PDB entry 4IN7 | X-ray diffraction, 2.85 A resolution | chains H and M of the 3 polymer chains in the assembly

[Chain H]
Name: Reaction center protein H chain
Source organism: Rhodobacter sphaeroides
UniProt: P0C0Y7 (RCEH_RHOSH); numbering as in UniProt (aligned over 1-250)
Amino-acid sequence (266 residues; numbered -5 to 260; the number before each row is that of its first residue; numbers below 1 keep their minus sign (His-5 is residue -5)):
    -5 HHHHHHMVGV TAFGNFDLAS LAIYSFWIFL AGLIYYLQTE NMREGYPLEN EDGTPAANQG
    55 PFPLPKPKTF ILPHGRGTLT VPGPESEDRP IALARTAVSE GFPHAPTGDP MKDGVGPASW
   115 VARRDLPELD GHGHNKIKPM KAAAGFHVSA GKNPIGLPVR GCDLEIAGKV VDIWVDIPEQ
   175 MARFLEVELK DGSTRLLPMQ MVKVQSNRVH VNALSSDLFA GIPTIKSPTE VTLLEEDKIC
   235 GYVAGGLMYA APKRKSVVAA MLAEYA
Not modelled in the structure: -5 to 10, 251-260
Construct notes: expression tag (-5 to 0, 251-260)
Metal / ion sites: K+: Met134, Ala137, Phe140
Small-molecule neighbours: glucosyl-galactosyl diacyl-glycerol (GGD; nonadec-10-enoic acid 2-[3,4-dihydroxy-6-hydroxymethyl-5-(3,4,5-trihydroxy-6-hydroxymethyl-tetrahydro-pyran-2-yloxy)-tetrahydro-pyran-2-yloxy] -1-octadec-9-enoyloxymethyl-ethyl ester): Ile28, Gln32, Tyr40, Leu42, Asn52, Gln53, Gly54, Pro55, Phe56, Glu94

[Chain M]
Name: Reaction center protein M chain
Source organism: Rhodobacter sphaeroides
UniProt: P0C0Y9 (RCEM_RHOSH); residues 1-302 here correspond to UniProt positions 2-303 (UniProt number = residue number + 1)
Amino-acid sequence (307 residues; numbered 0 to 306; the number before each row is that of its first residue; numbering starts at 0):
     0 MAEYQNIFSQ VQVRGPADLG MTEDVNLANR SGVGPFSTLL GWFGNAQLGP IYLGSLGVLS
    60 LFSGLMWFFT IGIWFWYQAG WNPAVFLRDL FFFSLEPPAP EYGLSFAAPL KEGGLWLIAS
   120 FFMFVAVWSW WGRTYLRAQA LGMGKHTAWA FLSAIWLWMV LGFIRPILMG SWSEAVPYGI
   180 FSHLDWTNNF SLVHGNLFYN PFHGLSIAFL YGSANLFAMH GATILAVSRF GGERELEQIA
   240 DRGTAAERAA LFWRWTMGFN ATMEGIHRWA IWMAVLVTLT GGIGILLSGT VVDNWYVWGQ
   300 NHGMAPL
Not modelled in the structure: 0, 303-306
Construct notes: expression tag (0, 303-306); engineered mutation Asn214 (Leu215 in P0C0Y9)
Curated features (UniProtKB/Swiss-Prot):
  - binding site ((7R,8Z)-bacteriochlorophyll b): His182, His202
  - binding site (Fe cation): His219, Glu234, His266
  - binding site (a ubiquinone): Trp252
Metal / ion sites: Mg2+ near Asn214 (its only coordinating residue here); Fe ion: His219, Glu234, His266 (shared with 2 residues of chain L)
Small-molecule neighbours:
  - bacteriochlorophyll a (BCL), molecule 1: Trp66, Met122, Val126, Phe150, Ala153, Ile154, Leu156, Trp157, Leu160, Trp185, Thr186, Asn187, Phe189, Ser190, Asn195, Leu196, Phe197, His202, Ser205, Ile206, Leu209, Tyr210, Val276, Thr277, Gly280, Gly281, Ile284
  - bacteriochlorophyll a (BCL), molecule 2: Phe67, Leu89, Met122, Trp157, Leu160, Val175, Ile179, His182, Leu183, Trp185, Thr186
  - bacteriochlorophyll a (BCL), molecule 3: Thr186, Phe197, Leu209, Tyr210
  - bacteriochlorophyll a (BCL), molecule 4: Phe197, Gly203, Ile206, Ala207, Tyr210, Gly211, Asn214
  - bacteriopheophytin a (BPH), molecule 1: Ser59, Leu60, Gly63, Leu64, Phe67, Ala125, Val126, Trp129, Thr133, Thr146, Ala149, Phe150, Ser152, Ala153, Ala273, Val274, Thr277
  - bacteriopheophytin a (BPH), molecule 2: Tyr210, Ala213, Asn214, Ala217, Met218, Trp252, Thr255, Met256
  - glucosyl-galactosyl diacyl-glycerol (GGD; nonadec-10-enoic acid 2-[3,4-dihydroxy-6-hydroxymethyl-5-(3,4,5-trihydroxy-6-hydroxymethyl-tetrahydro-pyran-2-yloxy)-tetrahydro-pyran-2-yloxy] -1-octadec-9-enoyloxymethyl-ethyl ester): Arg253, Met256, Gly257, Phe258, Trp268
  - 1,2-diacyl-sn-glycero-3-phosphocholine (PC1): Arg29, Ser30, Gly31, Val32, Gly33, Leu47, Gly48, Ile50, Trp129
  - spheroidene (SPO): Trp66, Phe67, Phe68, Ile70, Gly71, Phe74, Trp75, Phe85, Leu89, Phe105, Trp115, Leu116, Ser119, Phe120, Met122, Phe123, Trp157, Met158, Leu160, Gly161, Phe162, Trp171, Val175, Tyr177, Gly178, Ile179, His182
  - ubiquinone-10 (U10): Leu215, Met218, His219, Thr222, Ile223, Ala245, Ala248, Ala249, Trp252, Met256, Phe258, Asn259, Ala260, Thr261, Met262, Ile265, Trp268, Met272

[How chain H and chain M interact]
Residue-residue contacts (106):
  Asp11(H) with Trp297(M), hydrogen bond; Gly302(M)
  Leu12(H) with Val290(M), hydrophobic
  Ala13(H) with Leu286(M), hydrophobic; Val291(M), hydrophobic; Trp297(M)
  Ser14(H) with Trp297(M); Gly302(M)
  Ala16(H) with Phe201(M)
  Ile17(H) with Pro200(M), hydrophobic; Phe201(M); Leu204(M), hydrophobic
  Phe20(H) with Leu204(M), hydrophobic; Phe208(M), hydrophobic; Thr279(M)
  Trp21(H) with Leu204(M), hydrophobic
  Leu27(H) with Trp271(M), hydrophobic; Leu275(M), hydrophobic
  Tyr30(H) with Arg267(M), hydrogen bond
  Leu31(H) with Arg267(M); Trp268(M), hydrophobic
  Gln32(H) with Phe258(M)
  Asn35(H) with Ala260(M); Thr261(M), hydrogen bond (side chain-backbone); Gly264(M); Ile265(M), hydrogen bond (side chain-backbone); Trp268(M)
  Glu38(H) with Arg241(M), salt bridge
  Tyr40(H) with Arg253(M)
  Lys62(H) with Glu263(M), salt bridge; Arg267(M)
  Phe64(H) with Ile238(M), hydrophobic; Glu263(M)
  Leu66(H) with Ala239(M), hydrophobic
  Leu73(H) with Ile238(M); Ala239(M)
  Glu79(H) with Arg241(M), salt bridge
  Pro111(H) with Arg247(M), hydrogen bond (backbone-side chain)
  Ala112(H) with Arg247(M)
  Ser113(H) with Thr243(M); Arg247(M), hydrogen bond (backbone-side chain)
  Val115(H) with Arg241(M); Gly242(M); Thr243(M); Glu246(M)
  Arg117(H) with Glu236(M), hydrogen bond (side chain-backbone); Gln237(M); Asp240(M), hydrogen bond (side chain-backbone); Arg241(M); Gly242(M)
  Arg118(H) with Ala239(M), hydrogen bond (side chain-backbone); Asp240(M), salt bridge
  Glu122(H) with Arg233(M), salt bridge; Glu236(M)
  Gly125(H) with Met20(M)
  Ile131(H) with Arg233(M)
  Ala138(H) with Pro15(M)
  Gly139(H) with Arg13(M); Gly14(M); Pro15(M)
  Phe140(H) with Arg13(M); Gly14(M)
  His141(H) with Val12(M); Arg13(M), hydrogen bond (backbone-backbone)
  Val142(H) with Gln11(M)
  Ser143(H) with Gln11(M), hydrogen bond (backbone-backbone); Val12(M), hydrogen bond (side chain-backbone); Arg13(M)
  Ala144(H) with Val10(M); Gln11(M), hydrogen bond (backbone-backbone); Thr37(M); Trp41(M), hydrophobic
  Gly145(H) with Gln9(M); Trp41(M)
  Lys146(H) with Val10(M)
  Pro172(H) with Asp17(M)
  Glu173(H) with Asn44(M)
  Gln174(H) with Val12(M); Arg13(M); Gly14(M), hydrogen bond (side chain-backbone); Pro15(M), hydrogen bond (side chain-backbone)
  Met175(H) with Val12(M); Glu232(M)
  Ala176(H) with Val12(M)
  Arg177(H) with Glu232(M), salt bridge; Arg233(M)
  Gln194(H) with Tyr3(M); Asn5(M); Ser227(M); Arg228(M)
  Met195(H) with Arg228(M), hydrogen bond
  Val196(H) with Tyr3(M); Gln9(M), hydrogen bond (backbone-side chain)
  Lys197(H) with Ala1(M); Gln9(M)
  Val198(H) with Gln9(M), hydrogen bond (backbone-side chain)
  Leu227(H) with Arg233(M); Glu236(M)
  Glu230(H) with Arg233(M), salt bridge
  Asp231(H) with Gly242(M); Thr243(M), hydrogen bond (side chain-backbone)
  Cys234(H) with Arg228(M), hydrogen bond (side chain-backbone); Phe229(M)
  Gly235(H) with Arg247(M)
  Ala238(H) with Phe229(M), hydrophobic
  Leu241(H) with Arg228(M)
Also at the interface, not in a pair above, chain H (72 interface residues in all): Phe23, Leu24, Glu34, Arg37, Gly39, Leu42, Gly110, Trp114, His126, Lys130, Met134, Pro148, Val169, Pro192, Met193, Asn206
Also at the interface, not in a pair above, chain M (55 interface residues in all): Glu2, Gln46, Asn259, Trp294

[In short]
Chain H and chain M form an interface of 72 and 55 residues respectively, with 20 hydrogen bonds and 7 salt
bridges. Polar pairs include Glu38(H)-Arg241(M), Lys62(H)-Glu263(M) and Glu79(H)-Arg241(M).
Glucosyl-galactosyl diacyl-glycerol is bound between chain H and chain M.
Chain H is Reaction center protein H chain and chain M is Reaction center protein M chain, both from
Rhodobacter sphaeroides; the structure, (M)L214N mutant of the Rhodobacter sphaeroides Reaction Center, was
determined by X-ray diffraction, deposited together with 4IN5 and 4IN6.
